PDB entry 8EE6 | electron microscopy, 4.00 A resolution | chain A

[Chain A]
Protein: Phospholipid-transporting ATPase ABCA7
Source organism: Homo sapiens
Notes: EC 7.6.2.1
Reference sequence: Q8IZY2 (ABCA7_HUMAN); residue numbers follow UniProt; this construct covers 1-2146
Amino-acid sequence (2146 residues; numbered 1 to 2146; the number before each row is that of its first residue):
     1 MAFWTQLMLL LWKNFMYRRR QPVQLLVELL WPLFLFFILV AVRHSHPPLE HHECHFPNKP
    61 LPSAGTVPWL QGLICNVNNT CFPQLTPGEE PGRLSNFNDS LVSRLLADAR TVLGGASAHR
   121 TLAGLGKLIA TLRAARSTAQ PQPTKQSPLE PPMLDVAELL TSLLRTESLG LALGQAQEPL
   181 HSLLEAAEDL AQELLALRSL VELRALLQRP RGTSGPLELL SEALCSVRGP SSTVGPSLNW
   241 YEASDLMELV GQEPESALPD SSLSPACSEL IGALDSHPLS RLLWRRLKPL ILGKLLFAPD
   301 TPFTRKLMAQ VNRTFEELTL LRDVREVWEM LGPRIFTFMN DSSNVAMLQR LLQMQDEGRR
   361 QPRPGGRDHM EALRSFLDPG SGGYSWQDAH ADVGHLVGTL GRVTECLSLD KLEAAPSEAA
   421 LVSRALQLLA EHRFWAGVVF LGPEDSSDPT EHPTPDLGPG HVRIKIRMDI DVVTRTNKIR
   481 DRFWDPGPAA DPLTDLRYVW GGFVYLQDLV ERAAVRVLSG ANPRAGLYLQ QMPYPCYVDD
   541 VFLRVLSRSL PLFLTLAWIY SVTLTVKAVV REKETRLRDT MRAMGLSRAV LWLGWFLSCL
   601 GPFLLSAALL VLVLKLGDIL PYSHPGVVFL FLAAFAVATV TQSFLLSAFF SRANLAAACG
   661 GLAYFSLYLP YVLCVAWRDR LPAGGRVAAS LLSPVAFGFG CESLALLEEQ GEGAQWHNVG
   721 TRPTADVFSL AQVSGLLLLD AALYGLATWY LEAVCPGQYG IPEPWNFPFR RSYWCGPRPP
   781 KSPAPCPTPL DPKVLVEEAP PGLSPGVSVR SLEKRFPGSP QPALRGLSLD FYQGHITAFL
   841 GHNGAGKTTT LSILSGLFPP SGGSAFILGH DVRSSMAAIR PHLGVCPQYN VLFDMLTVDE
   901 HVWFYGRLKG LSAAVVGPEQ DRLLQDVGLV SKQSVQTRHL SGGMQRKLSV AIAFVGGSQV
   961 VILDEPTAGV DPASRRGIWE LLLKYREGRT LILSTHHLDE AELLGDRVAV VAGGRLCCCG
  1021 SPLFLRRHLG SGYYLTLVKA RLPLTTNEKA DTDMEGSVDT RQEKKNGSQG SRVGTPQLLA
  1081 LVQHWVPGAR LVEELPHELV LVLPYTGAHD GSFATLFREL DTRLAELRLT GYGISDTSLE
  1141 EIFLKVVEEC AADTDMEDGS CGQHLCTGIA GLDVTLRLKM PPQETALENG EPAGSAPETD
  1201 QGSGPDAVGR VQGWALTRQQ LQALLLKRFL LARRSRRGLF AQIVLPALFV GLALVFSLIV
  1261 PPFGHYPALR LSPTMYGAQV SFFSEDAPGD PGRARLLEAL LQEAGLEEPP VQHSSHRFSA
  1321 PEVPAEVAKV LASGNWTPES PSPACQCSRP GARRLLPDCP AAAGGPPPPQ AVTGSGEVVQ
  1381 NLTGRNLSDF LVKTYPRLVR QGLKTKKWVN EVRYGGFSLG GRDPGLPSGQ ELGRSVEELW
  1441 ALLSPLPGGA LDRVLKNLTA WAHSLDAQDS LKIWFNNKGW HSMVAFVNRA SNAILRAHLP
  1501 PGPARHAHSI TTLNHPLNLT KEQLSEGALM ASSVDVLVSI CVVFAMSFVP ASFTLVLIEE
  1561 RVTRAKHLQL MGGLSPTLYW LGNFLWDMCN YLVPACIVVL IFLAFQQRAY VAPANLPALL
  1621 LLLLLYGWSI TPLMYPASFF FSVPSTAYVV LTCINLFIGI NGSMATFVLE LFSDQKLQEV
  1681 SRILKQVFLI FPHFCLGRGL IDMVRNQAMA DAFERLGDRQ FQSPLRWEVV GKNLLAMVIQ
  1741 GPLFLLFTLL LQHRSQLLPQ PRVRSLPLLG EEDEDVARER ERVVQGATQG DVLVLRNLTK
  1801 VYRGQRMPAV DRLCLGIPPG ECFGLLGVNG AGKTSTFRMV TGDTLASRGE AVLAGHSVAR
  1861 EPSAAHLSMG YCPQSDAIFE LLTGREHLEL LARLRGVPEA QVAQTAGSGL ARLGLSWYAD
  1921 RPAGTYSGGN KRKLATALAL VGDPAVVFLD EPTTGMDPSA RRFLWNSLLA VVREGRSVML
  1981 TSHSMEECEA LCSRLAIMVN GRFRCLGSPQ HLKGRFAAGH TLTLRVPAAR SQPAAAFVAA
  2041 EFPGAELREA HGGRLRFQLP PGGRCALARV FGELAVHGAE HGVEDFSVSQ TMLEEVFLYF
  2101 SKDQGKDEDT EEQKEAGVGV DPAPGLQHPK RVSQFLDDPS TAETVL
Not modelled in the structure: 1-2, 121-188, 226-263, 341-383, 761-792, 1041-1072, 1156-1213, 1717-1721, 1757-1773, 2104-2146
Disulfides: Cys54-Cys81, Cys75-Cys225, Cys267-Cys406, Cys1017-Cys1150, Cys1347-Cys1359
Covalent attachments: N-acetylglucosamine (NAG) linked to Asn78, Asn98, Asn312, Asn1335, Asn1381, Asn1386, Asn1457, Asn1518
Ligand contacts:
  - ATP-gamma-S (AGS; phosphothiophosphoric acid-adenylate ester), molecule 1: Gln758, Tyr759, Phe816, Ser819, Gln821, Pro822, Ala823, His842, Asn843, Gly844, Ala845, Gly846, Lys847, Thr848, Thr849
  - ATP-gamma-S (AGS), molecule 2: Tyr1802, Gln1805, Ala1809, Asn1829, Gly1830, Ala1831, Gly1832, Lys1833, Thr1834, Ser1835, Gln1874, Glu1951
Reported in the primary citation:
  - binding site for unknown ligand: Arg482, Arg548 (from molecular simulation)
  - mutagenesis - E965Q/E1951Q: decreased catalytic activity
  - mutagenesis - R475A/K478A/R482A: decreased catalytic activity on liposomes
  - mutagenesis - R475A/K478A/R482A: unchanged expression

[Summary]
Ligands of chain A: ATP-gamma-S. N-acetylglucosamine is covalently linked to Asn78, Asn98, Asn312, Asn1335,
Asn1381 and Asn1386 and 2 more. From the paper: a binding site for unknown ligand at Arg482 and Arg548;
E965Q/E1951Q reduce catalytic activity.
Chain A is Phospholipid-transporting ATPase ABCA7 (Homo sapiens); the structure, Cryo-EM Structure of human
ABCA7 in PE/Ch nanodiscs, was determined by electron microscopy (same publication as 8EDW, 8EEB and 8EOP).
